PDB entry 5KS9 | X-ray diffraction, 2.55 A resolution | chains A and J of the 5 polymer chains in the assembly

== Chain A ==
Molecule: HLA class II histocompatibility antigen, DQ alpha 1 chain
Organism: Homo sapiens
UniProt: Q30063 (Q30063_HUMAN); the construct lacks a stretch of the UniProt sequence, so the offset changes along the chain: -1 to 9 = UniProt 24-34; 10-181 = UniProt 36-207
Amino-acid sequence (192 residues; numbered -1 to 189 plus 1 insertion-coded residue; the number before each row is that of its first residue; numbers below 1 keep their minus sign (Glu-1 is residue -1)):
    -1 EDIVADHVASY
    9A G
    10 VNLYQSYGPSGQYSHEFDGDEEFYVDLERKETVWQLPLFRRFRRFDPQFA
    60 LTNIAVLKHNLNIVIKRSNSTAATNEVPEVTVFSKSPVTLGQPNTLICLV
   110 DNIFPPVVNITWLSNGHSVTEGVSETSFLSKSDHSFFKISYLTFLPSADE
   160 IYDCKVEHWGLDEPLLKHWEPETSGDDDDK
Disordered / not traced: -1, 181-189
Cystine bridges: Cys107-Cys163
Covalently attached groups: N-acetylglucosamine (NAG) linked to Asn118
Differences from the reference sequence: expression tag (182-189)
Bound ions: Ca2+ near Gln44 (its only coordinating residue here)

== Chain J ==
Molecule: DQ8-glia-alpha1 peptide
Organism: Triticum aestivum
Amino-acid sequence (16 residues; numbered -4 to 12; 1 number in that range is skipped by the numbering (no residue carries it; nothing is unmodelled there); the number before each row is that of its first residue; numbers below 1 keep their minus sign (Ala-4 is residue -4)):
    -4 APSG
     1 EGSFQPSQENPQ

== Chain A / chain J interface ==
Residue-residue contacts - 33 pairs, chain A then chain J:
  Tyr9(A) with Ser3(J); Phe4(J), hydrogen bond (backbone-backbone)
  Tyr22(A) with Ser3(J)
  His24(A) with Glu1(J), salt bridge; Gly2(J)
  Phe32(A) with Glu1(J)
  Trp43(A) with Glu1(J)
  Arg49(A) with Pro-3(J)
  Arg50(A) with Pro-3(J)
  Phe51(A) with Pro-3(J); Ser-2(J), hydrogen bond (backbone-backbone)
  Arg52(A) with Pro-3(J); Ser-2(J); Glu1(J), salt bridge
  Arg53(A) with Ser-2(J), hydrogen bond (backbone-backbone); Gly-1(J); Glu1(J), hydrogen bond (backbone-backbone)
  Phe54(A) with Glu1(J); Ser3(J)
  Asn62(A) with Phe4(J), hydrogen bond (side chain-backbone); Pro6(J)
  Val65(A) with Pro6(J), hydrophobic
  Leu66(A) with Pro6(J), hydrophobic
  His68(A) with Gln8(J); Glu9(J), hydrogen bond (side chain-backbone); Pro11(J)
  Asn69(A) with Ser7(J), hydrogen bond (side chain-backbone); Gln8(J); Glu9(J), hydrogen bond (side chain-backbone)
  Ile72(A) with Glu9(J); Asn10(J)
  Val73(A) with Glu9(J)
  Arg76(A) with Glu9(J), salt bridge
Also at the interface, not in a pair above, chain A (20 interface residues in all): Phe58
Also at the interface, not in a pair above, chain J (14 interface residues in all): Gln5

== In short ==
The interface between chain A and chain J involves 20 residues on one side and 14 on the other; the contacts
include 8 hydrogen bonds and 3 salt bridges. Polar pairs include His24(A)-Glu1(J), Arg52(A)-Glu1(J) and
Arg76(A)-Glu9(J). N-acetylglucosamine is covalently linked to Asn118(A).
Here chain A is HLA class II histocompatibility antigen, DQ alpha 1 chain (Homo sapiens) and chain J is
DQ8-glia-alpha1 peptide (Triticum aestivum). Entry 5KS9 (Bel502-DQ8-glia-alpha1 complex) was determined by
X-ray diffraction, deposited together with 5KSA and 5KSB.
